PDB entry 8VBA | electron microscopy, 3.29 A resolution | chains H and L of the 3 polymer chains in the assembly

Chain H:
Protein: mAb 1C08 Heavy Chain
Organism: Mus musculus
Amino-acid sequence (466 residues; numbered -18 to 443 plus 4 insertion-coded residues; the number before each row is that of its first residue; a row labelled like 82A-82C holds insertion residues (82A, then the next letters in order); numbers below 1 keep their minus sign (Met-18 is residue -18)):
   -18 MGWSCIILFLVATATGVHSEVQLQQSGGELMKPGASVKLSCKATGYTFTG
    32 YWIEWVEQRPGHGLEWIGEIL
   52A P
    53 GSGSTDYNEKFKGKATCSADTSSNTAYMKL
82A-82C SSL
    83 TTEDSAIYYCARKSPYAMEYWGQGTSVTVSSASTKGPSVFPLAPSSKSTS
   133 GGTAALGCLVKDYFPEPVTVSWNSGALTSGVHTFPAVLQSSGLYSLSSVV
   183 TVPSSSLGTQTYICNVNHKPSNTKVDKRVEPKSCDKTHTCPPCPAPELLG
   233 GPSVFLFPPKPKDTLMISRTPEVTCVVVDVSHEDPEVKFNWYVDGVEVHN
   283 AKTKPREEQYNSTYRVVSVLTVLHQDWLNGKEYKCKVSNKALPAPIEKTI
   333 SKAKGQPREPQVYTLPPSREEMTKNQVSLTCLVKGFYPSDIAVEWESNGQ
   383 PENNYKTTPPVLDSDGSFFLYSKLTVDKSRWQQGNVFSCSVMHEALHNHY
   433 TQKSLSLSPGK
Unresolved in the structure: -18 to 1, 114-443
Cystine bridges: Cys22-Cys92
Ligand contacts: beta-D-glucopyranose (BGC): Ser96, Tyr98, Ala99, Glu101

Chain L:
Protein: mAb 1C08 Light Chain
Organism: Mus musculus
Amino-acid sequence (233 residues; each row starts with the number of its first residue; numbers below 1 keep their minus sign (Met-18 is residue -18)):
   -18 MGWSCIILFLVATATGVHSDIQMTQSPASLSVSVGETVTITCRASENIYS
    32 NLAWLHQKQGKSPQLLVYGATNLADGVPSRFSGSGSGTQYSLKINSLQSE
    82 DFGTYYCQQFWGSPYTFGGGTKLEIKRTVAAPSVFIFPPSDEQLKSGTAS
   132 VVCLLNNFYPREAKVQWKVDNALQSGNSQESVTEQDSKDSTYSLSSTLTL
   182 SKADYEKHKVYACEVTHQGLSSPVTKSFNRGEC
Unresolved in the structure: -18 to 1, 108-214
Cystine bridges: Cys23-Cys88
Ligand contacts: beta-D-glucopyranose (BGC): Leu46, Tyr49, Asp56

Interface between chain H and chain L:
Residue-residue contacts (24):
  Glu35(H) - Tyr96(L)
  Val37(H) - Phe98(L)  hydrophobic
  Gln39(H) - Gln38(L)  hydrogen bond
  Leu45(H) - Tyr87(L)  hydrophobic
  Leu45(H) - Phe98(L)
  Glu46(H) - Phe98(L)
  Trp47(H) - Ser94(L)
  Trp47(H) - Pro95(L)
  Trp47(H) - Tyr96(L)
  Trp47(H) - Phe98(L)
  Asp58(H) - Ser94(L)
  Tyr91(H) - Gln38(L)  hydrogen bond
  Tyr91(H) - Ser43(L)
  Lys95(H) - Phe91(L)
  Tyr98(H) - Tyr49(L)
  Ala99(H) - Leu46(L)  hydrophobic
  Ala99(H) - Tyr49(L)  hydrophobic
  Ala99(H) - Phe91(L)  hydrophobic
  Met100(H) - Gln89(L)
  Met100(H) - Phe91(L)
  Trp103(H) - Leu36(L)  hydrophobic
  Trp103(H) - Ser43(L)
  Trp103(H) - Pro44(L)
  Gly104(H) - Ser43(L)  hydrogen bond (backbone-side chain)
Other interface residues (no listed pair), chain H (19 interface residues in all): Gly44, Glu50, Asn60, Glu101, Gln105
Other interface residues (no listed pair), chain L (16 interface residues in all): Ala34, Lys42, Gln45

In short:
19 residues of chain H face 16 of chain L across their interface, with 3 hydrogen bonds. Polar pairs include
Gln39(H)-Gln38(L), Tyr91(H)-Gln38(L) and Gly104(H)-Ser43(L). Beta-D-glucopyranose is bound between chain H and
chain L.
Here chain H is mAb 1C08 Heavy Chain and chain L is mAb 1C08 Light Chain, both from Mus musculus. Entry 8VBA
(The secreted adhesin EtpA of Enterotoxigenic Escherichia coli in complex with the mouse mAb 1C08) was
determined by electron microscopy.
